9D7H - chains E and H of the 8 polymer chains in the assembly; structure by electron microscopy, 3.59 A resolution.

# Chain E
Name: Surface protein gp120
Organism: Human immunodeficiency virus 1
Chain sequence (496 residues; row label = number of the first residue in the row; note: 3 numbers in that range are skipped by the numbering (no residue carries them; nothing is unmodelled there)):
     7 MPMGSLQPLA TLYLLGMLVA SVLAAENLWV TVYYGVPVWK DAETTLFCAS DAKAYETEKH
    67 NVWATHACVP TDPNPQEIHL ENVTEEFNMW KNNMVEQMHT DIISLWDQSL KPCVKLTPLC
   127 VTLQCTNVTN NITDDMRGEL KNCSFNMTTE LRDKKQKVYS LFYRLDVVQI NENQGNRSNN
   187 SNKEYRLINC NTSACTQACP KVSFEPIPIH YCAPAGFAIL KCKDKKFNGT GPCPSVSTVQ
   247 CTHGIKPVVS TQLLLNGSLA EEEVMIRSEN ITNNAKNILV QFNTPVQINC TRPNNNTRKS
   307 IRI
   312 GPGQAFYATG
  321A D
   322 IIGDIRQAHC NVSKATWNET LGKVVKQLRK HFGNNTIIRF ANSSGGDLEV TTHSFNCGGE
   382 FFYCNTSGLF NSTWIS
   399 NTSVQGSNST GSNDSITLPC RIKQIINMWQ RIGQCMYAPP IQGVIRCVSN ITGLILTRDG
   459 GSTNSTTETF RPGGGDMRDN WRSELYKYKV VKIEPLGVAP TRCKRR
Unresolved in the structure: 7-33, 58-66, 178-187, 399-410
Disulfide bonds: Cys119-Cys205, Cys126-Cys196, Cys131-Cys149, Cys201-Cys433, Cys296-Cys331, Cys378-Cys445, Cys385-Cys418
Covalently attached groups: N-acetylglucosamine (NAG) linked to Asn88, Asn133, Asn137, Asn148, Asn152, Asn234, Asn262, Asn276, Asn295, Asn301, Asn332, Asn355, Asn363, Asn386, Asn392, Asn448

# Chain H
Name: CH103 K75 N76 Fab heavy chain
Organism: Homo sapiens
Notes: antibody fragment or engineered binder
Chain sequence (245 residues; row label = number of the first residue in the row; a row labelled like 82A-82C holds insertion residues (82A, then the next letters in order); numbers below 1 keep their minus sign (Met-18 is residue -18)):
   -18 MGWSCIILFL VATATGVHSQ VQLQESGPGV VKSSETLSLT CTVSGGSMGG TYWSWLRLSP
    42 GKGLEWIGYI FHTGETNYSP SLKGRVSISV DTSKNQFSLR L
82A-82C RSV
    83 TAADTAVYFC ASLPRGQL
100A-100E VNAYF
   101 RNWGRGSLVS VTAASTKGPS VFPLAPSSKS TSGGTAALGC LVKDYFPEPV TVSWNSGALT
   161 SGVHTFPAVL QSSGLYSLSS VVTVPSSSLG TQTYICNVNH KPSNTKVDKK VEPKSCDK
Unresolved in the structure: -18 to 1, 122-144, 155-162, 183-218
Disulfide bonds: Cys22-Cys92

# Chain E / chain H interface
Residue-residue contacts (31; chain E residue first):
  Asn197(E) - Val71(H)  hydrogen bond (side chain-backbone)
  Thr198(E) - Thr73(H)
  Ser365(E) - Gln99(H)
  Ser365(E) - Leu100(H)  hydrogen bond (backbone-backbone)
  Ser365(E) - Val100A(H)
  Gly366(E) - Gly98(H)
  Gly367(E) - Tyr33(H)  hydrogen bond (backbone-side chain)
  Gly367(E) - Tyr50(H)  hydrogen bond (backbone-side chain)
  Gly367(E) - Gly98(H)
  Asp368(E) - Tyr33(H)  hydrogen bond
  Asp368(E) - Phe52(H)
  Asp368(E) - Arg97(H)  salt bridge
  Glu370(E) - Arg97(H)  salt bridge
  Val371(E) - Arg97(H)
  Val371(E) - Gly98(H)
  Asn425(E) - His53(H)
  Asn425(E) - Thr54(H)
  Gln428(E) - Phe52(H)
  Gln428(E) - His53(H)
  Gln428(E) - Arg97(H)
  Ile430(E) - Ser28(H)
  Ile430(E) - His53(H)
  Thr455(E) - Gln99(H)
  Asp457(E) - Val100A(H)
  Asp457(E) - Asn100B(H)
  Gly458(E) - Asn100B(H)
  Arg469(E) - Gln99(H)
  Arg469(E) - Val100A(H)
  Pro470(E) - Gln99(H)  hydrogen bond (backbone-side chain)
  Gly471(E) - Gln99(H)
  Gly473(E) - Arg97(H)
Interface residues without a listed pair, chain E (21 interface residues in all): Ile194, Leu369, Arg429
Interface residues without a listed pair, chain H (17 interface residues in all): Gly30, Gly55, Glu56

# Summary
21 residues of chain E and 17 residues of chain H are in contact, with 6 hydrogen bonds and 2 salt bridges.
Polar contacts include Asp368(E)-Arg97(H), Glu370(E)-Arg97(H) and Asn197(E)-Val71(H). Covalently linked
N-acetylglucosamine: at Asn88(E), Asn133(E), Asn137(E), Asn148(E), Asn152(E) and Asn234(E) and 10 more.
Chain E is Surface protein gp120 (Human immunodeficiency virus 1) and chain H is CH103 K75 N76 Fab heavy chain
(Homo sapiens); the structure, Cryo-EM structure of BG505 DS-SOSIP.664 with 1 CH103 KN Fab bound, was
determined by electron microscopy (same publication as 9D7G, 9D7I, 9D7O and 9D7P).
